7AIZ - chains B and E of the 6 polymer chains in the assembly; structure by X-ray diffraction, 1.05 A resolution.

== Chain B (and E) ==
Name: Nitrogenase vanadium-iron protein beta chain
From: Azotobacter vinelandii
Notes: EC 1.18.6.1; chain E of this document is another copy of the same molecule, construct and numbering; everything in this record applies to it too
UniProt: P16856 (VNFK_AZOVI); numbering as in UniProt (aligned over 1-475)
Amino-acid sequence (475 residues; row label = number of the first residue in the row):
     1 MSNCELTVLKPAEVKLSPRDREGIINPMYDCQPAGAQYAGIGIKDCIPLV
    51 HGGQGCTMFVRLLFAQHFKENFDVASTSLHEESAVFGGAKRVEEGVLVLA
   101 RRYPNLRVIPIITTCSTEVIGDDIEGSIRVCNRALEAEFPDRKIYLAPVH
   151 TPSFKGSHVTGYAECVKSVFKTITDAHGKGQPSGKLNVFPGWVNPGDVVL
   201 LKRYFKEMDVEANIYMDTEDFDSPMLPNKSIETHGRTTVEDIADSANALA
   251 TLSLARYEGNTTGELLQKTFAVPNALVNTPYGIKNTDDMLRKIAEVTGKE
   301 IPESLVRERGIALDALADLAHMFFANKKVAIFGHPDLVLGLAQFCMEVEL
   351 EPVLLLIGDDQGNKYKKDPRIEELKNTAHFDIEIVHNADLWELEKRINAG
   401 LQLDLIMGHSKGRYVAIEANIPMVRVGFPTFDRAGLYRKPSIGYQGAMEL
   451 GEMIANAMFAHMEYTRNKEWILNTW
Not modelled in the structure: 1-11 (chain E: 1-10)
Curated features (UniProtKB/Swiss-Prot):
  - binding site ([8Fe-7S] cluster): Cys31, Cys56, Cys115, Ser153

== How chain B and chain E interact ==
Residue-residue contacts - 87 pairs, chain B then chain E:
  Gln66(B) with Asn473(E), hydrogen bond (side chain-backbone); Thr474(E)
  Lys69(B) with Asp318(E); Trp475(E)
  Glu70(B) with Asp314(E)
  Asp220(B) with Arg307(E), salt bridge
  Asp222(B) with Ile311(E)
  Ser223(B) with Asp314(E)
  Pro224(B) with Arg307(E); Gly310(E); Ile311(E)
  Met225(B) with Gly310(E), hydrogen bond (backbone-backbone); Asp314(E)
  Glu232(B) with Arg307(E), salt bridge
  Arg307(B) with Asp220(E), salt bridge; Pro224(E); Glu232(E), salt bridge
  Gly310(B) with Pro224(E); Met225(E), hydrogen bond (backbone-backbone)
  Ile311(B) with Asp222(E); Pro224(E)
  Asp314(B) with Glu70(E); Ser223(E); Met225(E)
  Ala315(B) with Arg438(E)
  Asp318(B) with Lys69(E)
  Arg413(B) with Glu463(E), salt bridge; Glu469(E), hydrogen bond (side chain-backbone); Leu472(E)
  Tyr414(B) with Trp470(E)
  Ile417(B) with Glu463(E); Arg466(E), hydrogen bond (backbone-side chain)
  Glu418(B) with Arg466(E), salt bridge
  Asn420(B) with Tyr464(E)
  Arg425(B) with Glu463(E), salt bridge
  Phe431(B) with Leu472(E); Asn473(E); Trp475(E), hydrogen bond (backbone-side chain)
  Asp432(B) with Phe459(E); Glu463(E); Leu472(E)
  Arg433(B) with Asn456(E); Phe459(E); Ala460(E); Glu463(E), salt bridge; Trp475(E)
  Ala434(B) with Glu452(E); Asn456(E), hydrogen bond (backbone-side chain); Phe459(E); Trp475(E), hydrophobic
  Gly435(B) with Glu452(E)
  Arg438(B) with Ala315(E); Met448(E); Glu452(E), salt bridge
  Met448(B) with Arg438(E)
  Glu452(B) with Ala434(E); Gly435(E); Arg438(E), salt bridge
  Asn456(B) with Arg433(E); Ala434(E), hydrogen bond (side chain-backbone)
  Phe459(B) with Asp432(E); Arg433(E); Ala434(E)
  Ala460(B) with Arg433(E)
  His461(B) with Tyr464(E), hydrogen bond
  Glu463(B) with Arg413(E), salt bridge; Ile417(E); Arg425(E), salt bridge; Asp432(E); Arg433(E), salt bridge
  Tyr464(B) with Asn420(E); His461(E), hydrogen bond; Tyr464(E), hydrophobic
  Arg466(B) with Ile417(E), hydrogen bond (side chain-backbone); Glu418(E), salt bridge
  Glu469(B) with Arg413(E), hydrogen bond (backbone-side chain)
  Trp470(B) with Tyr414(E)
  Leu472(B) with Arg413(E); Phe431(E); Asp432(E)
  Asn473(B) with Gln66(E), hydrogen bond (backbone-side chain); Phe431(E)
  Thr474(B) with Gln66(E)
  Trp475(B) with Lys69(E); Phe431(E), hydrogen bond (side chain-backbone); Arg433(E); Ala434(E), hydrophobic
Other interface residues (no listed pair), chain B (48 interface residues in all): Leu226, Pro227, Val306, Leu313, Leu319, Ala455
Other interface residues (no listed pair), chain E (48 interface residues in all): Leu226, Pro227, Val306, Leu313, Leu319, Ala455

== Summary ==
Chain B and chain E each contribute 48 residues to their interface; the contacts include 14 hydrogen bonds and
14 salt bridges. Polar contacts include Asp220(B)-Arg307(E), Glu232(B)-Arg307(E) and Arg413(B)-Glu463(E).
UniProt lists 4 [8Fe-7S] cluster-binding residues on chain B.
Both chains are Nitrogenase vanadium-iron protein beta chain (Azotobacter vinelandii). Entry 7AIZ (Vanadium
nitrogenase VFe protein, high CO state) was determined by X-ray diffraction.
